PDB entry 9B3J | electron microscopy, 2.73 A resolution | chains C and F of the 27 polymer chains in the assembly

Chain C:
Name: ATP synthase subunit alpha
Source organism: Artemia franciscana
Sequence (551 residues; numbered -40 to 510; the number before each row is that of its first residue; numbers below 1 keep their minus sign (Met-40 is residue -40)):
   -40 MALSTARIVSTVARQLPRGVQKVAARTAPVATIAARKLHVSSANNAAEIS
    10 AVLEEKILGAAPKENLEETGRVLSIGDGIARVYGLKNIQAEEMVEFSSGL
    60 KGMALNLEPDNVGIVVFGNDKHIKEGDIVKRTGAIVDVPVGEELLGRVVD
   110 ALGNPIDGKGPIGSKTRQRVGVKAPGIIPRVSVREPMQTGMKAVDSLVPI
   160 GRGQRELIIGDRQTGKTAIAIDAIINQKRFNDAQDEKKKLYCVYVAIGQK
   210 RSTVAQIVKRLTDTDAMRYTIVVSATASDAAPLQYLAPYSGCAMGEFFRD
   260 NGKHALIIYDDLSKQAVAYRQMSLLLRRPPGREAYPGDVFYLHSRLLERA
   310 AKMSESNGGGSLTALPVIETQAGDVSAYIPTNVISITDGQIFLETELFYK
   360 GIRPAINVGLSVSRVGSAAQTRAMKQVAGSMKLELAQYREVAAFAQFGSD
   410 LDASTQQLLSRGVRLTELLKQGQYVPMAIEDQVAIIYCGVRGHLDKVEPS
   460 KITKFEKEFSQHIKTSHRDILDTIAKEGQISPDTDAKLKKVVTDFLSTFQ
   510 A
Not modelled in the structure: -40 to 7, 509-510
Metal / ion sites: Mg2+: Thr176 (together with ATP)
Small-molecule neighbours: ATP (adenosine-5'-triphosphate): Asp170, Arg171, Gln172, Thr173, Gly174, Lys175, Thr176, Ala177, Phe357, Arg362, Pro363, Gln430, Gly431, Gln432

Chain F:
Name: ATP synthase subunit beta
Source organism: Artemia franciscana
Sequence (524 residues; row label = number of the first residue in the row; numbers below 1 keep their minus sign (Met-43 is residue -43)):
   -43 MLGAVGRASLKVLTASKPSIELTKAVPAALSSRSVHAGQVDSAAAAAKAQ
     7 AAANTSNGQITAVIGAVVDVQFEDQLPPILNALEVQGRSPRLILEVAQHL
    57 GENTVRTIAMDGTEGLVRGQNVLDTGAPIKIPVGPETLGRIMNVIGEPID
   107 ERGPIVTDKFAAIHADAPEFVEMSVQQEILVTGIKVVDLLAPYAKGGKIG
   157 LFGGAGVGKTVLIMELINNVAKAHGGYSVFAGVGERTREGNDLYHEMIES
   207 GVISLKDKTSKVALVYGQMNEPPGARARVALTGLTVAEYFRDQEGQDVLL
   257 FIDNIFRFTQAGSEVSALLGRIPSAVGYQPTLATDMGTMQERITTTKKGS
   307 ITSVQAIYVPADDLTDPAPATTFAHLDATTVLSRAIAELGIYPAVDPLDS
   357 TSRILDPNIIGEEHYNIARGVQKILQDYKSLQDIIAILGMDELSEEDKLI
   407 VSRARKIQRFLSQPFQVAEVFTGHAGKLVPIKDTIKGFKMILNGELDHLP
   457 EVAFYMVGPIEEVVAKAEKIAESQ
Not modelled in the structure: -43 to 11

Interface between chain C and chain F:
Residue-residue contacts (46; chain C residue first):
  Ala49(C) - Glu70(F)
  Leu66(C) - Val19(F)
  Leu66(C) - Arg74(F)
  Glu67(C) - Arg74(F)
  Val71(C) - Arg74(F)
  Lys132(C) - Asp67(F)  salt bridge
  Pro134(C) - Thr193(F)
  Gly135(C) - Thr193(F)
  Ile136(C) - Thr193(F)
  Ile136(C) - Asn197(F)  hydrogen bond (backbone-side chain)
  Ile136(C) - Tyr222(F)  hydrophobic
  Ile136(C) - Gln224(F)
  Ile137(C) - Ile105(F)
  Ile137(C) - Asp106(F)
  Ile137(C) - Glu107(F)
  Ile137(C) - Tyr200(F)  hydrophobic
  Pro138(C) - Glu107(F)
  Arg139(C) - Thr193(F)
  Arg139(C) - Arg194(F)
  Arg139(C) - Asn197(F)  hydrogen bond (backbone-side chain)
  Val140(C) - Asn197(F)
  Ser141(C) - Asp198(F)
  Val142(C) - Arg194(F)
  Arg164(C) - Arg192(F)
  Gly296(C) - Glu270(F)
  Phe299(C) - Arg232(F)
  Phe299(C) - Gln266(F)
  Phe299(C) - Glu270(F)
  Tyr300(C) - Asn226(F)
  Tyr300(C) - Glu227(F)
  Tyr300(C) - Pro228(F)
  Ser303(C) - Met225(F)  hydrogen bond (side chain-backbone)
  Glu307(C) - Thr193(F)  hydrogen bond
  Glu307(C) - Met225(F)
  Glu307(C) - Asn226(F)
  Ser344(C) - Arg192(F)  hydrogen bond (backbone-side chain)
  Ser344(C) - Arg263(F)  hydrogen bond (backbone-side chain)
  Ile345(C) - Arg192(F)  hydrogen bond (backbone-side chain)
  Ile345(C) - Met225(F)
  Thr346(C) - Arg192(F)  hydrogen bond (backbone-side chain)
  Asp347(C) - Arg192(F)  salt bridge
  Asp347(C) - Arg194(F)  salt bridge
  Arg373(C) - Arg192(F)
  Arg373(C) - Arg194(F)
  Arg373(C) - Glu195(F)  salt bridge
  Val374(C) - Arg194(F)
Interface residues without a listed pair, chain C (35 interface residues in all): Ile47, Gln48, Glu50, Pro68, Ile94, Ala133, Arg287, Asn341, Ile343
Interface residues without a listed pair, chain F (29 interface residues in all): Ile20, Thr69, Gly71, Val73, Gly196

Summary:
Chain C and chain F form an interface of 35 and 29 residues respectively, with 8 hydrogen bonds and 4 salt
bridges. Polar contacts include Lys132(C)-Asp67(F), Asp347(C)-Arg192(F) and Asp347(C)-Arg194(F). Ligands of
chain C: ATP.
Chain C is ATP synthase subunit alpha and chain F is ATP synthase subunit beta, both from Artemia franciscana;
the structure, Artemia franciscana ATP synthase state 2 (composite structure), pH 8.0, was determined by
electron microscopy, deposited together with 9B0X and 9BPG.
